3A9B - chain A; structure by X-ray diffraction, 1.20 A resolution.

Chain A:
Name: Cellobiohydrolase
Source organism: Coprinopsis cinerea
Notes: EC 3.2.1.91
UniProt: B7X9Z2 (B7X9Z2_COPCI); residues 1-384 here correspond to UniProt positions 20-403 (UniProt number = residue number + 19)
Sequence (395 residues; each row starts with the number of its first residue):
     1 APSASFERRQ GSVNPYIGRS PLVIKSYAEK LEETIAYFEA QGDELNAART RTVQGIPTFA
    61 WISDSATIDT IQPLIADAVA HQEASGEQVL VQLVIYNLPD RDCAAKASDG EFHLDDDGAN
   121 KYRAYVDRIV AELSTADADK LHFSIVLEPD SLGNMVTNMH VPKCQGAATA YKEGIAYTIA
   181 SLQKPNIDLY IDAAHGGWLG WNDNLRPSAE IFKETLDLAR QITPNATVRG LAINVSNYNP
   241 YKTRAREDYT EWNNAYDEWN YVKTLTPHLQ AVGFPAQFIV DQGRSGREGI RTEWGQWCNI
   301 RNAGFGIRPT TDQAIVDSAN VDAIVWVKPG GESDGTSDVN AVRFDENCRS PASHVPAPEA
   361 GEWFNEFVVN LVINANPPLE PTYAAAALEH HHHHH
Unresolved in the structure: 1-11, 386-395
Sequence notes: expression tag (385-395)
Disulfide bonds: Cys103-Cys164, Cys298-Cys348
Ligand contacts: beta-D-glucopyranose (BGC): Trp61, Ser63, Tyr96, Arg101, Asp109, Lys328, Pro329, Glu332

In short:
Chain A binds beta-D-glucopyranose.
Chain A is Cellobiohydrolase (Coprinopsis cinerea); the structure, CcCel6C, a glycoside hydrolase family 6
enzyme, complexed with cellobiose, was determined by X-ray diffraction, deposited together with 3ABX and 3A64.
